8QCF - chains I and M of the 13 polymer chains in the assembly; structure by electron microscopy, 2.55 A resolution.

== Chain I ==
Name: Exosome complex component RRP4
Organism: Saccharomyces cerevisiae
UniProtKB: P38792 (RRP4_YEAST); residue numbers follow UniProt; this construct covers 1-359
Chain sequence (364 residues; row label = number of the first residue in the row; numbers below 1 keep their minus sign (Thr-4 is residue -4)):
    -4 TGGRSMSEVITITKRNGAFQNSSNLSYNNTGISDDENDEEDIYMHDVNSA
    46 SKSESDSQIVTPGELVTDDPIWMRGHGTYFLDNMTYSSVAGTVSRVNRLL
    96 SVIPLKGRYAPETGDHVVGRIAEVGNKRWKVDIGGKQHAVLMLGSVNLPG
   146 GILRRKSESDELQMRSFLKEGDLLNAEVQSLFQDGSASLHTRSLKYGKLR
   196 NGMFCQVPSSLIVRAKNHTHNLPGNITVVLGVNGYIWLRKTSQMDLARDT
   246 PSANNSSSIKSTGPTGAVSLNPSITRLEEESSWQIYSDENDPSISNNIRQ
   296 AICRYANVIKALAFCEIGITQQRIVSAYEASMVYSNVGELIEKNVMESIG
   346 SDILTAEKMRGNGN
Unresolved in the structure: -4 to 51, 151-153, 245-276, 355-359
Construct notes: expression tag (-4 to 0)
Curated features (UniProtKB/Swiss-Prot):
  - modified residue: Ser2 (N-acetylserine), Ser28 (Phosphoserine), Ser268 (Phosphoserine)
  - mutagenesis: Leu136 (L136P: In RRP4-1; temperature-sensitive(ts) lethal mutation)

== Chain M ==
Name: Antiviral helicase SKI2
Organism: Saccharomyces cerevisiae
Notes: EC 3.6.4.13
UniProtKB: P35207 (SKI2_YEAST); the construct has insertions or renumbered stretches relative to UniProt, so the offset changes along the chain: 1-836 = UniProt 1-836; 840-854 = UniProt 837-851
Chain sequence (1040 residues; row label = number of the first residue in the row):
     1 MSEGFSSSSIQELYQSLKEITNNADVELFEDRITKLDFESTDEPKHANDI
    51 IKDRFLRPSNALPWSLLDMVQDVPHTSSPEDCSGKLDYKELLKVPDPINR
   101 TSYQFKRTGLEGKISGYKEEVDLKEVANANASNSLSITRSINHNQNSVRG
   151 STAQLPFTPGGIPMKSVKTDSEQNGSSTMANATKLLHKDGQGLFDIPEGM
   201 NRGIKPMDSPAENEDQNGQFKELKQLNEIDNELDIRIEANEAKLKEEEKS
   251 AKSISEEIMEEATEETTADNADDAEIDELLPIGIDFGRTKPVSKSVPVKK
   301 EWAHVVDLNHKIENFDELIPNPARSWPFELDTFQKEAVYHLEQGDSVFVA
   351 AHTSAGKTVVAEYAIAMAHRNMTKTIYTSPIKALSNQKFRDFKETFDDVN
   401 IGLITGDVQINPDANCLIMTTEILRSMLYRGADLIRDVEFVIFDQVHYVN
   451 DQDRGVVWEEVIIMLPQHVKFILLSATVPNTYEFANWIGRTKQKNIYVIS
   501 TPKRPVPLEINIWAKKELIPVINQNSEFLEANFRKHKEILNGESAKGAPS
   551 KTDNGRGGSTARGGRGGSNTRDGRGGRGNSTRGGANRGGSRGAGAIGSNK
   601 RKFFTQDGPSKKTWPEIVNYLRKRELLPMVVFVFSKKRCEEYADWLEGIN
   651 FCNNKEKSQIHMFIEKSITRLKKEDRDLPQILKTRSLLERGIAVHHGGLL
   701 PIVKELIEILFSKGFIKVLFATETFAMGLNLPTRTVIFSSIRKHDGNGLR
   751 ELTPGEFTQMAGRAGRRGLDSTGTVIVMAYNSPLSIATFKEVTMGVPTRL
   801 QSQFRLTYNMILNLLRIEALRVEEMIKYSFSENAGSRGLSLLPDYEKRLA
   851 VLKDTEFIDQNHNVLLKGRVACEINSGYELVLTELILDNFLGSFEPEEIV
   901 ALLSVFVYEGKTREEEPPIVTPRLAKGKQRIEEIYKKMLCVFNTHQIPLT
   951 QDEAEFLDRKRFAMMNVVYEWARGLSFKEIMEMSPEAEGTVVRVITWLDE
  1001 ICREVKTASIIIGNSTLHMKMSRAQELIKRDIVFAASLYL
Unresolved in the structure: 1-300, 308-313, 542-606, 829-840
Construct notes: conflict Gln445 (Glu in P35207), Gly835 (Lys in P35207), Ser836 (Glu in P35207), Ser840 (Thr837 in P35207), Leu842 (Gln839 in P35207), Asp844 (Glu841 in P35207), Tyr845 (His842 in P35207), Arg848 (Gln845 in P35207), Leu849 (Ile846 in P35207), Ala850 (Lys847 in P35207), Lys853 (Gln850 in P35207), Asp854 (Glu851 in P35207); insertion (837-839); expression tag (855-1040)
Ligand contacts: ATP (adenosine-5'-triphosphate): Phe328, Glu329, Leu330, Asp331, Gln334, His352, Thr353, Ser354, Ala355, Gly356, Lys357, Thr358, Val359, Arg767
Curated features (UniProtKB/Swiss-Prot):
  - region: Arg556 to Arg577 (RNA-binding RGG-box)
  - motif: Asp444, Val446, His447 (DEVH box)
  - binding site (ATP): Ala351 to Thr358
  - modified residue: Ser209 (Phosphoserine)

== How chain I and chain M interact ==
Residue-residue contacts - 39 pairs, chain I then chain M:
  Ile66(I) - Asn889(M)  hydrogen bond (backbone-side chain)
  Met68(I) - Ile886(M)
  Met68(I) - Leu887(M)
  Met68(I) - Asn889(M)
  Met68(I) - Asn1014(M)
  Arg69(I) - Gly1013(M)
  Arg69(I) - Asn1014(M)  hydrogen bond (backbone-side chain)
  Gly70(I) - Ile1012(M)
  Gly70(I) - Gly1013(M)
  His71(I) - Ile1010(M)
  His71(I) - Ile1011(M)
  His71(I) - Ile1012(M)
  His71(I) - Gly1013(M)
  Asn92(I) - Lys867(M)
  Asn92(I) - Leu887(M)
  Arg93(I) - Leu887(M)  hydrogen bond (backbone-backbone)
  Arg93(I) - Asp888(M)
  Glu107(I) - Arg869(M)  salt bridge
  Thr108(I) - Arg816(M)
  Gly109(I) - Arg816(M)
  His111(I) - Glu818(M)  salt bridge
  Leu148(I) - Leu428(M)  hydrophobic
  Leu148(I) - Gly431(M)
  Leu148(I) - Ala432(M)
  Leu148(I) - Ile435(M)  hydrophobic
  Leu148(I) - Pro466(M)
  Arg149(I) - Arg436(M)  hydrogen bond (backbone-side chain)
  Arg150(I) - Arg436(M)  hydrogen bond (side chain-backbone)
  Arg150(I) - His468(M)
  Ser154(I) - Arg436(M)
  Glu172(I) - Ile817(M)
  Lys190(I) - Glu818(M)  salt bridge
  Lys190(I) - Ala819(M)
  Tyr191(I) - Glu818(M)
  Lys211(I) - Leu815(M)  hydrogen bond (side chain-backbone)
  Lys211(I) - Ala819(M)  hydrogen bond (backbone-backbone)
  Lys211(I) - His862(M)
  Asn212(I) - Glu818(M)
  His213(I) - Glu818(M)  hydrogen bond (backbone-side chain)
Interface residues without a listed pair, chain I (26 interface residues in all): Trp67, Phe75, Leu94, Gly139, Ile147
Interface residues without a listed pair, chain M (29 interface residues in all): Tyr429, Asp437, Asn863, Leu866, Thr1016

== In short ==
Chain I and chain M form an interface of 26 and 29 residues respectively, with 8 hydrogen bonds and 3 salt
bridges. Among the polar pairs are Glu107(I)-Arg869(M), His111(I)-Glu818(M) and Lys190(I)-Glu818(M). Chain M
binds ATP.
Here chain I is Exosome complex component RRP4 and chain M is Antiviral helicase SKI2, both from Saccharomyces
cerevisiae. Entry 8QCF (yeast cytoplasmic exosome-Ski2 complex degrading a RNA substrate) was determined by
electron microscopy together with 8Q9T, 8QCA and 8QCB from the same study.
